PDB entry 2HRW | X-ray diffraction, 2.20 A resolution | chain A

[Chain A]
Molecule: Phosphonopyruvate hydrolase
Organism: Variovorax sp
UniProtKB: Q84G06 (Q84G06_9BURK); residues 1-290 here = UniProt positions 1-290
Chain sequence (290 residues; numbered 1 to 290; the number before each row is that of its first residue):
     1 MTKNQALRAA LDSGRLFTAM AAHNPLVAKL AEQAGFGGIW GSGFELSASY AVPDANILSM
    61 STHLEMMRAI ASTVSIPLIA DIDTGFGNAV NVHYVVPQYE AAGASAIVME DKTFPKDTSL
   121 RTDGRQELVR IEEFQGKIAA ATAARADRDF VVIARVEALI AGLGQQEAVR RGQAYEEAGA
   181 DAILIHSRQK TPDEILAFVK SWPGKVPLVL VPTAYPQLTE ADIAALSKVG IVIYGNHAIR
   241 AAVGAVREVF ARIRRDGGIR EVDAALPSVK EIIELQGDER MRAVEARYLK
Not modelled in the structure: 117-125
Bound ions: Na+: His-23, Ser-49
UniProt features mapped onto this chain:
  - active site: Asp-54 (Nucleophile)
  - binding site (substrate): Trp-40 to Phe-44, Arg-155, His-186, Arg-188
  - binding site (Mg(2+)): Asp-81
  - mutagenesis: Arg-188 (R188A: Reduced affinity for substrate)
What the authors report for this chain:
  - conformationally variable residues (loop rearrangement, order/disorder transition, side-chain flip): Asp-117 to Gln-126, His-186 to Asp-193, Gly-258 to Glu-261
  - contacts within the chain: Ile-160/Arg-188 (backbone contact)
  - catalytic residues: Thr-118 (proposed by the authors, not directly observed)

[Summary]
His-23 and Ser-49 coordinate Na+. UniProt lists active-site residue Asp-54, 8 substrate-binding residues,
Mg2+-binding residue Asp-81 and one mutagenesis site. The paper reports the catalytic residue Thr-118;
conformational variability at Asp-117, His-186 and Gly-258.
Chain A is Phosphonopyruvate hydrolase (Variovorax sp); the structure, Crystal Structure of Phosphonopyruvate
Hydrolase, was determined by X-ray diffraction (same publication as 2DUA and 2HJP).
